9IPD - chains A and B of the 3 polymer chains in the assembly; structure by electron microscopy, 3.29 A resolution.

Chain A:
Protein: Epidermal growth factor receptor
From: Homo sapiens
Notes: EC 2.7.10.1
Reference sequence: P00533 (EGFR_HUMAN); residues 1-621 here correspond to UniProt positions 25-645 (UniProt number = residue number + 24)
Amino-acid sequence (627 residues; row label = number of the first residue in the row):
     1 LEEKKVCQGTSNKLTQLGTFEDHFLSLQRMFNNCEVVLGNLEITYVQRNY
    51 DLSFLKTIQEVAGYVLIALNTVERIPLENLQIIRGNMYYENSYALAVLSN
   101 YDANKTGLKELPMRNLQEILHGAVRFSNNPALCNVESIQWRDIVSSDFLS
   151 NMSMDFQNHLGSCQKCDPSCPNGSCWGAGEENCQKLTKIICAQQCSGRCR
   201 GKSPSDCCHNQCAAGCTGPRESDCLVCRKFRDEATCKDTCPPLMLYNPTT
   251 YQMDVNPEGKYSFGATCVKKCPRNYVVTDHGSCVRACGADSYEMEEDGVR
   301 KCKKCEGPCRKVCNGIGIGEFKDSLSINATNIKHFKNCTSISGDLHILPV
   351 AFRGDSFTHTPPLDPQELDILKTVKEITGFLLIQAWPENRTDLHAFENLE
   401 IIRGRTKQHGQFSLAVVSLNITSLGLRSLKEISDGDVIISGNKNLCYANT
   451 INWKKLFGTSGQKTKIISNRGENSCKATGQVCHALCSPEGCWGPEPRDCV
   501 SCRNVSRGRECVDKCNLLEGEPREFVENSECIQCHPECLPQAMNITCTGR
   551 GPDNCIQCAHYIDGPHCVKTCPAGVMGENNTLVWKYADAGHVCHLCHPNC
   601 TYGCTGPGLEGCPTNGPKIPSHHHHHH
Disordered / not traced: 1-3, 9-18, 101-107, 156-172, 190-209, 597-627
Sequence notes: expression tag (622-627)
UniProt features mapped onto this chain:
  - modified residue: Ser-205 (Phosphoserine)
  - glycosylation (N-linked (GlcNAc...) asparagine): Asn-32 (complex), Asn-49, Asn-104, Asn-151, Asn-172, Asn-328, Asn-337, Asn-389, Asn-420, Asn-504, Asn-544, Asn-579, Asn-599 (high mannose)

Chain B:
Protein: LH-type bispecific diabody Ex3
From: synthetic construct
Notes: engineered mutation(s): Y52W
Amino-acid sequence (519 residues; each row starts with the number of its first residue):
     1 MAFAADIQMTQSPSSLSASVGDRVTITCSASSSVSYMNWYQQTPGKAPKR
    51 WIYDTSKLASGVPSRFSGSGSGTDYTFTISSLQPEDIATYYCQQWSSNPF
   101 TFGQGTKLQITSGGGGQVQLVQSGAEVKKPGASVKVSCKASGYTFTSYWM
   151 HWVRQAPGQGLEWMGNIWPGSGGTNYAEKFKNRVTMTRDTSISTAYMELS
   201 RLRSDDTAVYYCARSGGPYFFDYWGQGTLVTVSSGGGGSGGGGSGGGGSG
   251 GGGSDIVMTQSPLSLPVTPGEPASISCRSSQNIVHNNGITYLEWYLQKPG
   301 QSPQLLIYKVSDRFSGVPDRFSGSGSGTDFTLKISRVEAEDVGVYYCFQG
   351 SHIPPTFGQGTKVEIKSGGGGQVQLVQSGGGVVQPGRSLRLSCKASGYTF
   401 TRYTMHWVRQAPGKGLEWIGYINPSRGYTNYNQKVKDRFTISRDNSKNTA
   451 FLQMDSLRPEDTGVYFCARYYDDHYSLDYWGQGTPVTVSSAAAAEQKLIS
   501 EEDLNLGGGMRGSHHHHHH
Disordered / not traced: 1-5, 235-254, 491-519

Interface between chain A and chain B:
Residue-residue contacts (7; chain A residue first):
  Val-350(A) with Ser-147(B)
  Arg-353(A) with Gly-217(B)
  Gly-354(A) with Gly-216(B); Gly-217(B)
  Asp-355(A) with Gly-216(B)
  Ser-356(A) with Gly-216(B); Tyr-219(B)
Interface residues without a listed pair, chain A (7 interface residues in all): Pro-349, Phe-357
Interface residues without a listed pair, chain B (6 interface residues in all): Ser-215, Phe-220

Overview:
7 residues of chain A and 6 residues of chain B are in contact.
Here chain A is Epidermal growth factor receptor (Homo sapiens) and chain B is LH-type bispecific diabody Ex3
(synthetic construct). Entry 9IPD (Poly-alanine model for LH-type bispecific diabody Ex3 composed of 528 and
OKT3 Fvs in ternary complex ...) was determined by electron microscopy together with 9IP7, 9IP8, 9IP9, 9IPA,
9IPB, 9IPC and 9IPE from the same study.
